Entry 4OYL (X-ray diffraction, 2.05 A resolution); this record covers chain A.

[Chain A]
Molecule: Cutinase
From: Humicola insolens
Amino-acid sequence (194 residues; each row starts with the number of its first residue):
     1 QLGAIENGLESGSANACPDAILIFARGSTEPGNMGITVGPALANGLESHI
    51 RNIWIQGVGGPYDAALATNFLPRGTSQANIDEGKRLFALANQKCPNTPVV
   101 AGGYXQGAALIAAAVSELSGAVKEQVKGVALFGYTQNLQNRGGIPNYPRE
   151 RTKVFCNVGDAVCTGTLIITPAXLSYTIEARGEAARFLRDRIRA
Unresolved in the structure: 1-2, 194
Modified / non-standard residues: MIR (Monoethylphosphorylserine) at position 105; OYL (1-ethyl-L-histidine) at position 173
Disulfide bonds: Cys-17/Cys-94, Cys-156/Cys-163

[In short]
Chain A is Cutinase (Humicola insolens); the structure, Humicola insolens cutinase in complex with
mono-ethylphosphate, was determined by X-ray diffraction together with 4OYY from the same study.
